Entry 7F9H (X-ray diffraction, 1.78 A resolution); this record covers chains B and C of the 4 polymer chains in the assembly.

== Chain B ==
Name: EnrR repressor
Source organism: Edwardsiella piscicida
Chain sequence (90 residues; row label = number of the first residue in the row):
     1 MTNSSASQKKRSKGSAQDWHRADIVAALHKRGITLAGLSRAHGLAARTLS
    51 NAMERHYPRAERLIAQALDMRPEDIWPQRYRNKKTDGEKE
Not modelled in the structure: 1-14, 83-90
Modified positions: Mse1 (selenomethionine); Mse53 (selenomethionine); Mse70 (selenomethionine)
What the authors report for this chain:
  - binding site for target DNA: Arg11, Ser12, Gln17, His20, Arg21, His29, Leu35, Ala36, Arg40
  - binding site for target DNA (chain C): Ala45, Arg47, Thr48, Arg55, Tyr57, Arg59, Arg62
  - specificity-determining residues: Arg47, Arg55
  - mutagenesis - R47G: abolished binding to DNA
  - mutagenesis - R55G: decreased binding to DNA
  - mutagenesis - R47G, R55G: decreased binding to target DNA (chain C)

== Chain C ==
Molecule: target DNA
Sequence (22 nucleotides; each row starts with the number of its first residue):
     1 CGAAATATCTATAGATATTTCG
Modified positions: CBR (5-bromo-2'-deoxy-cytidine-5'-monophosphate) at position 9

== Chain B / chain C interface ==
Residue-residue contacts (16; chain B residue first):
  Arg21(B) with DA7(C), salt bridge to the phosphate; DT8(C), salt bridge to the phosphate
  Ala22(B) with DA7(C), phosphate contact
  Val25(B) with DT6(C), sugar contact; DA7(C), phosphate contact
  His29(B) with DA5(C), phosphate contact; DT6(C), salt bridge to the phosphate
  Thr34(B) with DA5(C), phosphate contact; DT6(C), phosphate contact
  Leu35(B) with DT6(C), hydrogen bond to the phosphate
  Ala36(B) with DT6(C), hydrogen bond to the phosphate
  Arg40(B) with DA5(C), salt bridge to the phosphate
  Arg47(B) with DT8(C), base contact; CBR_9(C), base contact
  Glu54(B) with DT8(C), base contact; CBR_9(C), base contact
Interface residues without a listed pair, chain B (11 interface residues in all): Mse53

== Overview ==
Chain B and chain C form an interface of 11 and 5 residues respectively, with 2 hydrogen bonds and 4 salt
bridges. Polar pairs include Leu35(B)-DT6(C), Ala36(B)-DT6(C) and Arg21(B)-DA7(C). The paper reports a binding
site for target DNA at Arg11(B), Ser12(B) and Gln17(B) among others; R47G and R55G of chain B reduce binding
to target DNA (chain C).
Chain B is EnrR repressor (Edwardsiella piscicida) and chain C is target DNA; the structure, complex structure
of EnrR-DNA, was determined by X-ray diffraction together with 7F9I from the same study.
